7ZT2 - chains A and B of the 4 polymer chains in the assembly; structure by X-ray diffraction, 2.40 A resolution.

Chain A:
Name: Major histocompatibility complex class I-related gene protein
Source organism: Homo sapiens
UniProtKB: Q95460 (HMR1_HUMAN); residues 1-270 here correspond to UniProt positions 23-292 (UniProt number = residue number + 22)
Sequence (290 residues; row label = number of the first residue in the row; numbering starts at 0):
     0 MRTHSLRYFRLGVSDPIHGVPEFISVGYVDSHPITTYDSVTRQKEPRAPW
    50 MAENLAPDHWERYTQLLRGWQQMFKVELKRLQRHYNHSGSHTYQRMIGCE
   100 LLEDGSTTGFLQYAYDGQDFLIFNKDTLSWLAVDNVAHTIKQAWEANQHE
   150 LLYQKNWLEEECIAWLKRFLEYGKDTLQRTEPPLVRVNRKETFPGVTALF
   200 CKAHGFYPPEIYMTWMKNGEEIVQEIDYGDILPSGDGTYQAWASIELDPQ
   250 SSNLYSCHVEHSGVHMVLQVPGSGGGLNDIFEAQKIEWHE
Not modelled in the structure: 0, 189, 218-220, 249-250, 269-289
Differences from the reference sequence: initiating methionine (0); conflict S261 (Cys283 in Q95460); expression tag (271-289)
Cystine bridges: C98-C161, C200-C256
Covalent attachments: 5-OP-RU (2LJ) linked to K43
Small-molecule neighbours: 5-OP-RU (2LJ; 1-deoxy-1-({2,6-dioxo-5-[(E)-propylideneamino]-1,2,3,6-tetrahydropyrimidin-4-yl}amino)-D-ribitol): Y7, R9, S24, T34, H58, Y62, L66, W69, R94, I96, Y152, Q153, W156
UniProt features mapped onto this chain:
  - binding site (5-(2-oxoethylideneamino)-6-(D-ribitylamino)uracil): R9, S24, K43, R94, Y152, Q153
  - binding site (5-(2-oxopropylideneamino)-6-(D-ribitylamino)uracil): R9, S24, K43, R94, Y152, Q153
  - binding site (7-hydroxy-6-methyl-8-(1-D-ribityl)lumazine): R9, S24, K43, R94, Y152, Q153
  - binding site (8-(9H-purin-6-yl)-2-oxa-8-azabicyclo[3.3.1]nona-3,6-diene-4,6-dicarbaldehyde): R9, K43, H58, R94
  - binding site (2-amino-4-oxopteridine-6-carbaldehyde): K43
  - binding site (pyridoxal): K43
  - glycosylation: N85 (N-linked (GlcNAc...) asparagine)
What the authors report for this chain:
  - binding site for 5-OP-RU: K43
  - binding site for 5-OP-RU: H58 (from molecular simulation)
  - mutagenesis - E76Q/E149Q (KD = 0.6 uM): unchanged binding to AF7 TCR
  - mutagenesis - E76Q/E149Q: decreased binding to E8 TRBV6-1 TCR

Chain B:
Name: Beta-2-microglobulin
Source organism: Homo sapiens
UniProtKB: P61769 (B2MG_HUMAN); residues 1-99 here correspond to UniProt positions 21-119 (UniProt number = residue number + 20)
Sequence (100 residues; each row starts with the number of its first residue; numbering starts at 0):
     0 MIQRTPKIQVYSRHPAENGKSNFLNCYVSGFHPSDIEVDLLKNGERIEKV
    50 EHSDLSFSKDWSFYLLYYTEFTPTEKDEYACRVNHVTLSQPKIVKWDRDM
Not modelled in the structure: 98-99
Differences from the reference sequence: initiating methionine (0)
Cystine bridges: C25-C80
UniProt features mapped onto this chain:
  - modified residue: Q2 (Pyrrolidone carboxylic acid)
  - glycosylation: I1 (N-linked (Glc) (glycation) isoleucine), K19 (N-linked (Glc) (glycation) lysine), K41 (N-linked (Glc) (glycation) lysine), K48 (N-linked (Glc) (glycation) lysine), K58 (N-linked (Glc) (glycation) lysine), K91 (N-linked (Glc) (glycation) lysine), K94 (N-linked (Glc) (glycation) lysine)

Chain A / chain B interface:
Contacting residue pairs - 52 pairs, chain A then chain B:
  R6(A) - K58(B)
  F8(A) - F56(B)  hydrophobic
  F8(A) - S57(B)
  L10(A) - S33(B)
  L10(A) - F56(B)  hydrophobic
  L10(A) - F62(B)  hydrophobic
  I16(A) - D34(B)
  V19(A) - D34(B)
  I23(A) - F56(B)  hydrophobic
  V25(A) - F56(B)  hydrophobic
  Y27(A) - S55(B)
  Y27(A) - F56(B)  hydrogen bond (side chain-backbone)
  R46(A) - D53(B)  salt bridge
  H90(A) - M0(B)
  T91(A) - H31(B)
  Q93(A) - H31(B)  hydrogen bond
  Q93(A) - W60(B)  hydrogen bond (side chain-backbone)
  Q93(A) - F62(B)
  R94(A) - W60(B)
  M95(A) - K58(B)
  M95(A) - W60(B)
  Q111(A) - W60(B)
  Y112(A) - W60(B)
  A113(A) - W60(B)  hydrophobic
  D115(A) - M0(B)
  D115(A) - I1(B)
  D115(A) - H31(B)
  G116(A) - R3(B)  hydrogen bond (backbone-side chain)
  G116(A) - H31(B)  hydrogen bond (backbone-side chain)
  G116(A) - W60(B)
  Q117(A) - I1(B)
  Q117(A) - R3(B)
  D118(A) - W60(B)  hydrogen bond
  R185(A) - P14(B)
  N187(A) - R97(B)
  K201(A) - R97(B)
  H203(A) - P14(B)
  D229(A) - K6(B)  salt bridge
  D229(A) - Q8(B)  hydrogen bond
  L231(A) - Q8(B)
  L231(A) - Y10(B)
  P232(A) - Y10(B)  hydrogen bond (backbone-side chain)
  P232(A) - Y26(B)
  P232(A) - L65(B)  hydrophobic
  S233(A) - R12(B)  hydrogen bond (backbone-side chain)
  S233(A) - N24(B)  hydrogen bond (backbone-side chain)
  G234(A) - R12(B)  hydrogen bond (backbone-side chain)
  G234(A) - L65(B)
  D235(A) - R12(B)
  Q239(A) - Y10(B)
  Q239(A) - S11(B)  hydrogen bond (side chain-backbone)
  Q239(A) - R12(B)  hydrogen bond (side chain-backbone)
Interface residues without a listed pair, chain A (33 interface residues in all): S89
Interface residues without a listed pair, chain B (25 interface residues in all): L54, D59

Summary:
Chain A and chain B form an interface of 33 and 25 residues respectively; the contacts include 13 hydrogen
bonds and 2 salt bridges. Among the polar pairs are R46(A)-D53(B), D229(A)-K6(B) and Y27(A)-F56(B). From the
paper: a binding site for 5-OP-RU at K43(A) and H58(A); E76Q/E149Q of chain A reduce binding to E8 TRBV6-1
TCR.
Here chain A is Major histocompatibility complex class I-related gene protein and chain B is
Beta-2-microglobulin, both from Homo sapiens. Entry 7ZT2 (Structure of E8 TCR in complex with human MR1 bound
to 5-OP-RU) was determined by X-ray diffraction (same publication as 7ZT3, 7ZT4, 7ZT5, 7ZT7, 7ZT8 and 7ZT9).
